Entry 5LSK (X-ray diffraction, 3.50 A resolution); this record covers chains A and N of the 5 polymer chains in the assembly.

# Chain A
Molecule: Protein MIS12 homolog
Source organism: Homo sapiens
Reference sequence: Q9H081 (MIS12_HUMAN); residues 1-205 here = UniProt positions 1-205
Chain sequence (205 residues; numbered 1 to 205; the number before each row is that of its first residue):
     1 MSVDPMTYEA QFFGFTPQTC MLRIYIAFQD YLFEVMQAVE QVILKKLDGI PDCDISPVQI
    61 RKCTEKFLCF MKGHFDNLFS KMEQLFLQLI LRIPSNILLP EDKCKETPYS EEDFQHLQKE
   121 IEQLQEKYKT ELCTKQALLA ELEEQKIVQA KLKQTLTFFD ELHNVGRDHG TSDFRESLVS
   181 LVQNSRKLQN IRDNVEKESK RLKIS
Disordered / not traced: 1, 201-205
What the authors report for this chain:
  - mutagenesis - Y8A/F12A/F13A, D30A/E34A/E65A/D76A, E65A/D76A: decreased binding to Centromere protein C
  - mutagenesis - Y8A/F12A/F13A: abolished localization
  - mutagenesis - D30A/E34A (3-fold): decreased binding to FAMCENP-C1-21
  - mutagenesis - D30A/E34A/E65A/D76A: decreased localization

# Chain N
Molecule: Kinetochore-associated protein NSL1 homolog
Source organism: Homo sapiens
Reference sequence: Q96IY1 (NSL1_HUMAN); numbering as in UniProt (aligned over 1-206)
Chain sequence (206 residues; each row starts with the number of its first residue):
     1 MAGSPELVVL DPPWDKELAA GTESQALVSA TPREDFRVRC TSKRAVTEML QLCGRFVQKL
    61 GDALPEEIRE PALRDAQWTF ESAVQENISI NGQAWQEASD NCFMDSDIKV LEDQFDEIIV
   121 DIATKRKQYP RKILECVIKT IKAKQEILKQ YHPVVHPLDL KYDPDPAPHM ENLKCRGETV
   181 AKEISEAMKS LPALIEQGEG FSQVLR
Disordered / not traced: 1-31, 205-206
Curated features (UniProtKB/Swiss-Prot):
  - modified residue: Ser-4 (Phosphoserine)

# How chain A and chain N interact
Residue-residue contacts - 50 pairs, chain A then chain N:
  Pro-5(A) with Phe-115(N), hydrophobic; Ile-119(N), hydrophobic
  Thr-7(A) with Ala-123(N); Arg-126(N)
  Gln-11(A) with Ala-123(N); Lys-127(N)
  Gly-14(A) with Val-120(N)
  Thr-16(A) with Asp-116(N), hydrogen bond; Ile-119(N)
  Thr-19(A) with Asp-116(N), hydrogen bond
  Glu-101(A) with Lys-127(N), salt bridge
  Lys-105(A) with Arg-126(N); Pro-130(N)
  Gln-125(A) with Lys-144(N)
  Tyr-128(A) with Leu-148(N), hydrophobic; His-152(N)
  Lys-129(A) with Tyr-151(N)
  Leu-132(A) with His-152(N); Val-154(N), hydrophobic
  Cys-133(A) with Val-154(N), hydrophobic
  Gln-136(A) with Val-155(N); His-156(N)
  Glu-144(A) with Asp-159(N); Lys-161(N)
  Val-148(A) with Lys-161(N)
  Lys-151(A) with Asp-165(N), salt bridge
  Phe-158(A) with Met-170(N), hydrophobic; Lys-174(N)
  Glu-161(A) with Lys-174(N), salt bridge
  Leu-162(A) with Lys-174(N)
  Val-165(A) with Lys-174(N); Glu-178(N)
  His-169(A) with Glu-178(N), salt bridge; Lys-182(N); Ser-185(N), hydrogen bond (backbone-side chain)
  Gly-170(A) with Ser-185(N)
  Thr-171(A) with Ala-181(N), hydrogen bond (side chain-backbone); Ile-184(N)
  Phe-174(A) with Ala-181(N), hydrophobic; Ile-184(N), hydrophobic
  Ser-177(A) with Met-188(N)
  Ser-180(A) with Met-188(N)
  Asn-184(A) with Leu-191(N); Pro-192(N); Ile-195(N)
  Ser-185(A) with Leu-191(N)
  Leu-188(A) with Leu-191(N), hydrophobic; Leu-194(N), hydrophobic; Ile-195(N), hydrophobic
  Ile-191(A) with Gly-198(N)
Also at the interface, not in a pair above, chain A (40 interface residues in all): Ala-10, Leu-22, Ala-140, Glu-141, Ile-147, Gly-166, Leu-178, Leu-181, Lys-187
Also at the interface, not in a pair above, chain N (38 interface residues in all): Lys-109, Ile-122, Pro-157, Leu-158, Leu-173, Gly-177, Glu-199

# In short
The interface between chain A and chain N involves 40 residues on one side and 38 on the other; the contacts
include 4 hydrogen bonds and 4 salt bridges. Polar pairs include Glu-101(A)/Lys-127(N), Lys-151(A)/Asp-165(N)
and Glu-161(A)/Lys-174(N). The paper reports that Y8A/F12A/F13A, D30A/E34A/E65A/D76A and E65A/D76A of chain A
reduce binding to Centromere protein C; Y8A/F12A/F13A of chain A abolish localization.
Here chain A is Protein MIS12 homolog and chain N is Kinetochore-associated protein NSL1 homolog, both from
Homo sapiens. Entry 5LSK (Crystal structure of the human kinetochore MIS12-cenp-C complex) was determined by
X-ray diffraction, deposited together with 5LSI and 5LSJ.
